6NIY - chains A and N of the 6 polymer chains in the assembly; structure by electron microscopy, 3.34 A resolution.

Chain A:
Molecule: Guanine nucleotide-binding protein G(s) subunit alpha isoforms short
Organism: Homo sapiens
UniProtKB: P63092 (GNAS2_HUMAN); residue numbers follow UniProt; this construct covers 1-394
Sequence (394 residues; row label = number of the first residue in the row):
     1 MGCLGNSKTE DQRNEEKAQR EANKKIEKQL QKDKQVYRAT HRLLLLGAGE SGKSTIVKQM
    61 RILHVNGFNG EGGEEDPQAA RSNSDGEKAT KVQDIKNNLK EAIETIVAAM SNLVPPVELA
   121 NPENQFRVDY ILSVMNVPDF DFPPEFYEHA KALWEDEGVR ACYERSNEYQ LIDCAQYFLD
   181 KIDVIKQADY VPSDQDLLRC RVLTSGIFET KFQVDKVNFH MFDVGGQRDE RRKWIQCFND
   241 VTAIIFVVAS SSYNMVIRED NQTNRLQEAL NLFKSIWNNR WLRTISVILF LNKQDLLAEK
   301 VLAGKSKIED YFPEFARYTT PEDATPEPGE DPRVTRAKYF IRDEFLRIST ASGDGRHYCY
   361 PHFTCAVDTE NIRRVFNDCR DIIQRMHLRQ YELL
Unresolved in the structure: 1-9, 48-206, 251-263, 293-330, 353-355, 366-369

Chain N:
Molecule: Nanobody35
Organism: Lama glama
Notes: antibody fragment or engineered binder
Sequence (138 residues; numbered 1 to 138; the number before each row is that of its first residue):
     1 QVQLQESGGG LVQPGGSLRL SCAASGFTFS NYKMNWVRQA PGKGLEWVSD ISQSGASISY
    61 TGSVKGRFTI SRDNAKNTLY LQMNSLKPED TAVYYCARCP APFTRDCFDV TSTTYAYRGQ
   121 GTQVTVSSHH HHHHEPEA
Unresolved in the structure: 129-138
Cystine bridges: C22-C96, C99-C107

Chain A / chain N interface:
Contacting residue pairs - 20 pairs, chain A then chain N:
  R228(A) with T113(N), hydrogen bond (side chain-backbone); T114(N), hydrogen bond
  D229(A) with T111(N), hydrogen bond; T113(N), hydrogen bond
  E230(A) with T114(N); Y115(N)
  R232(A) with P100(N); Y115(N)
  N264(A) with K43(N); E46(N), hydrogen bond
  Q267(A) with W47(N); T61(N)
  N271(A) with W47(N)
  K274(A) with K33(N); R105(N)
  S275(A) with D106(N); C107(N); F108(N)
  N278(A) with R105(N)
  N279(A) with D106(N), hydrogen bond
Other interface residues (no listed pair), chain A (14 interface residues in all): R231, L272, R280

Summary:
The chain A/chain N interface involves 14 residues from each chain, with 6 hydrogen bonds. Polar contacts
include R228(A)-T113(N), R228(A)-T114(N) and D229(A)-T111(N).
Chain A is Guanine nucleotide-binding protein G(s) subunit alpha isoforms short (Homo sapiens) and chain N is
Nanobody35 (Lama glama); the structure, A high-resolution cryo-electron microscopy structure of a calcitonin
receptor-heterotrimeric Gs protein complex, was determined by electron microscopy.
